6WAS - chains H and J of the 3 polymer chains in the assembly; structure by X-ray diffraction, 1.90 A resolution.

Chain H:
Protein: GN1_PA8 Fab Heavy chain
From: Homo sapiens
Notes: antibody fragment or engineered binder
Sequence (223 residues; numbered 1 to 215 plus 8 insertion-coded residues; the number before each row is that of its first residue; a row labelled like 82A-82C holds insertion residues (82A, then the next letters in order)):
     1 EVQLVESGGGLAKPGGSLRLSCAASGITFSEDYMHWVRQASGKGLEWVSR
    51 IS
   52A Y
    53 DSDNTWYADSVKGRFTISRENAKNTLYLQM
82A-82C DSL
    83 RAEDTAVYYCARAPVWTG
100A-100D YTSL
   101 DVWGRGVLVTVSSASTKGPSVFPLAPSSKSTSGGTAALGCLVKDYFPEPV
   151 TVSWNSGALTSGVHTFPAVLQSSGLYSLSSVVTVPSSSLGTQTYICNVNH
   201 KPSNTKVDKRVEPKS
Not modelled in the structure: 128-131
Disulfides: Cys22-Cys92, Cys140-Cys196
Modified residues: Glu1 (pyroglutamic acid; PCA)

Chain J:
Protein: 1FD6 16055 V1V2 scaffold
Sequence (151 residues; numbered 118 to 267 plus 4 insertion-coded residues; 3 numbers in that range are skipped by the numbering (no residue carries them; nothing is unmodelled there); the number before each row is that of its first residue; a row labelled like 186A-186D holds insertion residues (186A, then the next letters in order)):
   118 MTTFKLAACVTLECRQVN
   139 TTNATSSVNVTNGEEIKNCSFNATTEIRDKKQKVYALFYRLDIVPLEE
186A-186D ERKG
   187 NSSKYRLINCQTTTTEAVDAATAAKVFKQYANDNGIDGEWTYDDATKTFT
   237 VTEGLEVLFQGPGHHHHHHHHSAWSHPQFEK
Not modelled in the structure: 118-125, 139-151, 161-171, 197-267
Disulfides: Cys126-Cys196, Cys131-Cys157
Covalently attached groups: N-acetylglucosamine (NAG) linked to Asn156, Asn187
From the paper describing this entry:
  - post-translational modification sites: Asn187

Chain H / chain J interface:
Contacting residue pairs (12; chain H residue first):
  Arg50(H) - Glu186(J)  salt bridge
  Tyr52A(H) - Leu184(J)  hydrogen bond (side chain-backbone)
  Val97(H) - Pro183(J)
  Gly100(H) - Pro183(J)
  Gly100(H) - Glu185(J)
  Gly100(H) - Glu186(J)
  Gly100(H) - Glu186A(J)  hydrogen bond (backbone-backbone)
  Tyr100A(H) - Pro183(J)
  Tyr100A(H) - Glu185(J)
  Tyr100A(H) - Glu186(J)
  Thr100B(H) - Glu186(J)
  Thr100B(H) - Glu186A(J)
Interface residues without a listed pair, chain H (8 interface residues in all): Tyr33, Thr99
Interface residues without a listed pair, chain J (6 interface residues in all): Arg178
The authors on this interface:
  - epitope / paratope residues, chain J: Pro183(J), Glu186(J)

Overview:
Chain H and chain J form an interface of 8 and 6 residues respectively, with 2 hydrogen bonds and 1 salt
bridge. Polar pairs include Arg50(H)-Glu186(J), Tyr52A(H)-Leu184(J) and Gly100(H)-Glu186A(J). Covalently
linked N-acetylglucosamine: at Asn156(J) and Asn187(J). The paper reports epitope/paratope residues Pro183(J)
and Glu186(J); a modification site at Asn187(J).
Chain H is GN1_PA8 Fab Heavy chain (Homo sapiens) and chain J is 1FD6 16055 V1V2 scaffold; the structure,
Structure of D19.PA8 Fab in complex with 1FD6 16055 V1V2 scaffold, was determined by X-ray diffraction
together with 6XSN, 6XLZ, 6WIT and 6VJN from the same study.
